9H90 - chains h and a of the 18 polymer chains in the assembly; structure by electron microscopy, 2.80 A resolution.

# Chain h
Molecule: 30S ribosomal protein S8
Organism: Vibrio natriegens
UniProtKB: A0AAN0Y0S4 (A0AAN0Y0S4_VIBNA); residues 1-130 here = UniProt positions 1-130
Sequence (130 residues; each row starts with the number of its first residue):
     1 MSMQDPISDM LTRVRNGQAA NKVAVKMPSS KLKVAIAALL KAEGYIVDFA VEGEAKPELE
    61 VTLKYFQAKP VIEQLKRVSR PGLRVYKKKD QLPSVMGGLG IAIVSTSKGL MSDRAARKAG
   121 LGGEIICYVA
Unresolved in the structure: 1

# Chain a
Molecule: 16S ribosomal RNA
Organism: Vibrio natriegens
Sequence (1544 nucleotides; each row starts with the number of its first residue):
     1 AAAUUGAAGA GUUUGAUCAU GGCUCAGAUU GAACGCUGGC GGCAGGCCUA ACACAUGCAA
    61 GUCGAGCGGA AACGAGUUAU CUGAACCUUC GGGGAACGAU AACGGCGUCG AGCGGCGGAC
   121 GGGUGAGUAA UGCCUAGGAA AUUGCCCUGA UGUGGGGGAU AACCAUUGGA AACGAUGGCU
   181 AAUACCGCAU GAUGCCUACG GGCCAAAGAG GGGGACCUUC GGGCCUCUCG CGUCAGGAUA
   241 UGCCUAGGUG GGAUUAGCUA GUUGGUGAGG UAAGGGCUCA CCAAGGCGAC GAUCCCUAGC
   301 UGGUCUGAGA GGAUGAUCAG CCACACUGGA ACUGAGACAC GGUCCAGACU CCUACGGGAG
   361 GCAGCAGUGG GGAAUAUUGC ACAAUGGGCG CAAGCCUGAU GCAGCCAUGC CGCGUGUGUG
   421 AAGAAGGCCU UCGGGUUGUA AAGCACUUUC AGUCGUGAGG AAGGUAGUGU AGUUAAUAGC
   481 UGCAUUAUUU GACGUUAGCG ACAGAAGAAG CACCGGCUAA CUCCGUGCCA GCAGCCGCGG
   541 UAAUACGGAG GGUGCGAGCG UUAAUCGGAA UUACUGGGCG UAAAGCGCAU GCAGGUGGUU
   601 UGUUAAGUCA GAUGUGAAAG CCCGGGGCUC AACCUCGGAA UAGCAUUUGA AACUGGCAGA
   661 CUAGAGUACU GUAGAGGGGG GUAGAAUUUC AGGUGUAGCG GUGAAAUGCG UAGAGAUCUG
   721 AAGGAAUACC GGUGGCGAAG GCGGCCCCCU GGACAGAUAC UGACACUCAG AUGCGAAAGC
   781 GUGGGGAGCA AACAGGAUUA GAUACCCUGG UAGUCCACGC CGUAAACGAU GUCUACUUGG
   841 AGGUUGUGGC CUUGAGCCGU GGCUUUCGGA GCUAACGCGU UAAGUAGACC GCCUGGGGAG
   901 UACGGUCGCA AGAUUAAAAC UCAAAUGAAU UGACGGGGGC CCGCACAAGC GGUGGAGCAU
   961 GUGGUUUAAU UCGAUGCAAC GCGAAGAACC UUACCUACUC UUGACAUCCA GAGAACUUUU
  1021 CAGAGAUGAA UUGGUGCCUU CGGGAACUCU GAGACAGGUG CUGCAUGGCU GUCGUCAGCU
  1081 CGUGUUGUGA AAUGUUGGGU UAAGUCCCGC AACGAGCGCA ACCCUUAUCC UUGUUUGCCA
  1141 GCGAGUAAUG UCGGGAACUC CAGGGAGACU GCCGGUGAUA AACCGGAGGA AGGUGGGGAU
  1201 GACGUCAAGU CAUCAUGGCC CUUACGAGUA GGGCUACACA CGUGCUACAA UGGCGCAUAC
  1261 AGAGGGCGGC CAACUUGCGA AAGUGAGCGA AUCCCAAAAA GUGCGUCGUA GUCCGGAUUG
  1321 GAGUCUGCAA CUCGACUCCA UGAAGUCGGA AUCGCUAGUA AUCGUGGAUC AGAAUGCCAC
  1381 GGUGAAUACG UUCCCGGGCC UUGUACACAC CGCCCGUCAC ACCAUGGGAG UGGGCUGCAA
  1441 AAGAAGUAGG UAGUUUAACC UUCGGGGGGA CGCUUACCAC UUUGUGGUUC AUGACUGGGG
  1501 UGAAGUCGUA ACAAGGUAGC GCUAGGGGAA CCUGGCGCUG GAUC
Unresolved in the structure: 73-107
Small-molecule neighbours: spectinomycin (SCM): C1073, G1074, C1076, G1078, C1079, A1202, C1203, G1204, U1205, G1397, G1398, C1399

# How chain h and chain a interact
Pairs across the interface - 72 pairs, chain h then chain a:
  Ser-2(h) with C766(a), hydrogen bond to the sugar; C833(a), hydrogen bond to the sugar; U834(a), hydrogen bond to the sugar; G887(a), hydrogen bond to the base
  Met-3(h) with G597(a), sugar contact; U834(a), sugar contact; A835(a), sugar contact
  Gln-4(h) with U596(a), hydrogen bond to the sugar; G597(a), sugar contact; A765(a), base contact; C766(a), hydrogen bond to the base; A888(a), hydrogen bond to the sugar
  Asp-5(h) with G887(a), sugar contact
  Pro-6(h) with G598(a), phosphate contact; U599(a), phosphate contact
  Ser-8(h) with A886(a), hydrogen bond to the sugar; G887(a), sugar contact
  Asp-9(h) with A835(a), hydrogen bond to the sugar
  Thr-12(h) with U885(a), base contact; A886(a), hydrogen bond to the sugar
  Arg-13(h) with A835(a), hydrogen bond to the sugar; C836(a), sugar contact
  Arg-15(h) with U885(a), hydrogen bond to the sugar; A886(a), salt bridge to the phosphate
  Asn-16(h) with C836(a), hydrogen bond to the base; U837(a), sugar contact; G884(a), base contact; U885(a), hydrogen bond to the sugar
  Ala-20(h) with U837(a), phosphate contact
  Lys-22(h) with U837(a), salt bridge to the phosphate; U838(a), salt bridge to the phosphate
  Ser-30(h) with U599(a), phosphate contact; U600(a), phosphate contact
  Lys-31(h) with U600(a), hydrogen bond to the phosphate; U601(a), salt bridge to the phosphate; C653(a), salt bridge to the phosphate
  Leu-32(h) with C653(a), sugar contact
  Ala-55(h) with A663(a), base contact
  Lys-56(h) with U662(a), phosphate contact; A663(a), salt bridge to the phosphate
  Arg-80(h) with G887(a), salt bridge to the phosphate; A888(a), salt bridge to the phosphate
  Pro-81(h) with U596(a), phosphate contact; G597(a), phosphate contact; G887(a), phosphate contact; A888(a), phosphate contact
  Gly-82(h) with A888(a), hydrogen bond to the phosphate; C889(a), phosphate contact
  Arg-84(h) with G597(a), salt bridge to the phosphate; U654(a), sugar contact
  Tyr-86(h) with G607(a), hydrogen bond to the base; U608(a), phosphate contact; C609(a), phosphate contact
  Lys-87(h) with C609(a), phosphate contact
  Lys-88(h) with C609(a), phosphate contact; A610(a), phosphate contact; G643(a), salt bridge to the phosphate
  Lys-89(h) with A610(a), hydrogen bond to the phosphate; G611(a), salt bridge to the phosphate
  Ser-105(h) with A652(a), hydrogen bond to the sugar; C653(a), hydrogen bond to the sugar
  Thr-106(h) with A652(a), sugar contact
  Ser-107(h) with A650(a), hydrogen bond to the sugar; A651(a), sugar contact; A652(a), base contact
  Lys-108(h) with A650(a), sugar contact
  Gly-109(h) with A652(a), sugar contact
  Gly-120(h) with A610(a), sugar contact
  Leu-121(h) with C609(a), sugar contact
  Gly-122(h) with C609(a), hydrogen bond to the sugar
  Gly-123(h) with C609(a), sugar contact
  Glu-124(h) with C653(a), hydrogen bond to the sugar
Other interface residues (no listed pair), chain h (42 interface residues in all): Pro-28, Lys-33, Pro-57, Leu-83, Asp-90, Leu-110
Other interface residues (no listed pair), chain a (34 interface residues in all): G595

# In short
Chain h and chain a form an interface of 42 and 34 residues respectively, with 23 hydrogen bonds and 11 salt
bridges. Among the polar pairs are Ser-2(h)/G887(a), Gln-4(h)/C766(a) and Asn-16(h)/C836(a). Bound to chain a:
spectinomycin.
Chain h is 30S ribosomal protein S8 and chain a is 16S ribosomal RNA, both from Vibrio natriegens; the
structure, Cryo-EM structure of the Vibrio natrigens 30S ribosomal subunit in complex with spectinomycin, was
determined by electron microscopy.
